7B14 - chains A and D; structure by electron microscopy, 3.79 A resolution.

# Chain A
Protein: Spike protein S1
Source organism: Severe acute respiratory syndrome coronavirus 2
UniProtKB: P0DTC2 (SPIKE_SARS2); residue numbers follow UniProt; this construct covers 333-528
Sequence (196 residues; each row starts with the number of its first residue):
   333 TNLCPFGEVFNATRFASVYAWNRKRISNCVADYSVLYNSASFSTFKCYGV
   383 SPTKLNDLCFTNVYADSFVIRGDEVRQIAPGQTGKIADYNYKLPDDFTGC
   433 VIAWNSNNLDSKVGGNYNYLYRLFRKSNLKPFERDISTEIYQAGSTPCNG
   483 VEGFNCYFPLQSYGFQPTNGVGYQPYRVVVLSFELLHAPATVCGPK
Unresolved in the structure: 528
Disulfide bonds: Cys-336/Cys-361, Cys-379/Cys-432, Cys-391/Cys-525, Cys-480/Cys-488
Covalently attached groups: N-acetylglucosamine (NAG) linked to Asn-343
Swiss-Prot annotation at these positions:
  - region: Arg-403 to Asp-405 (Integrin-binding motif), Asn-448 to Phe-456 (Immunodominant HLA epitope recognized by the CD8+)
  - glycosylation: Asn-343 (N-linked (GlcNAc...) (complex) asparagine)
  - natural variant: Gly-339 (G339D: In strain: Omicron/BA.1, Omicron/BA.2 and 4 more; G339H: In strain: Omicron/BA.2.75, Omicron/XBB.1.5 and 1 more), Arg-346 (R346K: In strain: Mu/B.1.621; R346T: In strain: Omicron/BQ.1.1, Omicron/XBB.1.5 and 1 more), Leu-368 (L368I: In strain: Omicron/XBB.1.5, Omicron/EG.5.1), Ser-371 (S371F: In strain: Omicron/BA.2, Omicron/BA.2.12.1 and 6 more; S371L: In strain: Omicron/BA.1), Ser-373 (S373P: In strain: Omicron/BA.1, Omicron/BA.2 and 7 more), Ser-375 (S375F: In strain: Omicron/BA.1, Omicron/BA.2 and 7 more), Thr-376 (T376A: In strain: Omicron/BA.2, Omicron/BA.2.12.1 and 5 more), Asp-405 (D405N: In strain: Omicron/BA.2, Omicron/BA.2.12.1 and 6 more), Arg-408 (R408S: In strain: Omicron/BA.2, Omicron/BA.2.12.1 and 6 more), Lys-417 (K417N: In strain: Beta/B.1.351, Omicron/BA.1 and 8 more; K417T: In strain: Gamma/P.1), Asn-440 (N440K: In strain: Omicron/BA.1, Omicron/BA.2 and 7 more), Lys-444 (K444T: In strain: Omicron/BQ.1.1), 16 further natural variant entries in UniProt
  - mutagenesis: Asn-343 (N343Q: Reduced viral infectivity), Leu-452 (L452R: Increased resistance to neutralizing antibodies. Decreases HLA binding to NF9 epitope. Increased binding affinity to human ACE2), Tyr-453 (Y453F: Decreased HLA binding to NF9 epitope. Increased binding affinity to human ACE2), Ala-475 (A475V: Increased resistance to neutralizing antibodies), Val-483 (V483A: Increased resistance to neutralizing antibodies), Glu-484 (E484D: Increased replication in human TMEM106B overexpressing cells), Phe-490 (F490L: Increased resistance to neutralizing antibodies and human covalescent sera neutralization), Gln-493 (Q493N: Reduced host ACE2-binding affinity in vitro; Q493Y: Reduced host ACE2-binding affinity in vitro), Asn-501 (N501T: Reduced host ACE2-binding affinity in vitro; N501Y: Increased binding affinity to human ACE2), His-519 (H519P: Increased resistance to human covalescent sera neutralization)
Reported in the primary citation:
  - conformationally variable residues (loop rearrangement): Gly-446 to Tyr-451

# Chain D
Protein: Nanobody against SARS-CoV-2
Source organism: Camelus bactrianus
Notes: antibody fragment or engineered binder
Sequence (129 residues; row label = number of the first residue in the row; a row labelled like 82A-82C holds insertion residues (82A, then the next letters in order)):
     1 QVQLVETGGGFVQPGGSLRLSCAASGVTLDYYAIGWFRQAPGKEREGVSC
    51 IG
   52A S
    53 SDGRTYYSDSVKGRFTISRDNAKNTVYLQM
82A-82C NSL
    83 KPEDTAVYYCALTVGTYY
100A-100L SGNYHYTCSDDM
   101 DYWGKGTQVTVSS
Disulfide bonds: Cys-22/Cys-92, Cys-50/Cys-100H

# Interface between chain A and chain D
Residue-residue contacts (27):
  Val-445(A) / Thr-28(D)
  Gly-446(A) / Asp-30(D)
  Gly-447(A) / Asp-30(D)  hydrogen bond (backbone-side chain)
  Asn-448(A) / Val-96(D)
  Asn-448(A) / Gly-97(D)  hydrogen bond (side chain-backbone)
  Asn-448(A) / Tyr-100D(D)
  Leu-452(A) / Thr-98(D)
  Leu-452(A) / Tyr-99(D)
  Leu-455(A) / Thr-100G(D)
  Leu-455(A) / Asp-100K(D)
  Phe-456(A) / Ser-100I(D)
  Thr-470(A) / Tyr-100(D)
  Gly-485(A) / Tyr-58(D)
  Phe-486(A) / Tyr-59(D)
  Tyr-489(A) / Cys-100H(D)  hydrogen bond (side chain-backbone)
  Phe-490(A) / Thr-100G(D)  hydrogen bond (backbone-side chain)
  Leu-492(A) / Thr-98(D)
  Leu-492(A) / Thr-100G(D)  hydrogen bond (backbone-side chain)
  Gln-493(A) / Val-96(D)
  Gln-493(A) / Thr-98(D)
  Gln-493(A) / Thr-100G(D)
  Ser-494(A) / Gly-97(D)
  Ser-494(A) / Thr-98(D)
  Ser-494(A) / Tyr-99(D)
  Gly-496(A) / Val-96(D)
  Gln-498(A) / Thr-28(D)  hydrogen bond
  Gln-498(A) / Leu-29(D)
Interface residues without a listed pair, chain A (20 interface residues in all): Tyr-351, Tyr-449, Tyr-495
Interface residues without a listed pair, chain D (18 interface residues in all): Tyr-31, Gly-47, Ser-60
Interface features reported in the paper:
  - hot spots on chain A (mutagenesis) - S494P: abolished binding to VHH E

# Overview
The interface between chain A and chain D involves 20 residues on one side and 18 on the other; the contacts
include 6 hydrogen bonds. Polar pairs include Gly-447(A)/Asp-30(D), Asn-448(A)/Gly-97(D) and
Tyr-489(A)/Cys-100H(D). Covalently linked N-acetylglucosamine: at Asn-343(A). The paper reports that S494P of
chain A abolishes binding to VHH E; conformational variability at Gly-446(A).
Chain A is Spike protein S1 (Severe acute respiratory syndrome coronavirus 2) and chain D is Nanobody against
SARS-CoV-2 (Camelus bactrianus); the structure, Nanobody E bound to Spike-RBD in a localized reconstruction,
was determined by electron microscopy, deposited together with 7B17, 7B18, 7KN5 and 7KSG.
